6Y0C - chains A and B of the 4 polymer chains in the assembly; structure by electron microscopy, 3.20 A resolution.

# Chain A
Protein: Polymerase acidic protein
Source organism: Influenza C virus (C/Johannesburg/1/66)
Notes: EC 3.1.-.-
Reference sequence: Q9IMP5 (PA_INCJH); residues 1-709 here = UniProt positions 1-709
Sequence (709 residues; numbered 1 to 709; the number before each row is that of its first residue):
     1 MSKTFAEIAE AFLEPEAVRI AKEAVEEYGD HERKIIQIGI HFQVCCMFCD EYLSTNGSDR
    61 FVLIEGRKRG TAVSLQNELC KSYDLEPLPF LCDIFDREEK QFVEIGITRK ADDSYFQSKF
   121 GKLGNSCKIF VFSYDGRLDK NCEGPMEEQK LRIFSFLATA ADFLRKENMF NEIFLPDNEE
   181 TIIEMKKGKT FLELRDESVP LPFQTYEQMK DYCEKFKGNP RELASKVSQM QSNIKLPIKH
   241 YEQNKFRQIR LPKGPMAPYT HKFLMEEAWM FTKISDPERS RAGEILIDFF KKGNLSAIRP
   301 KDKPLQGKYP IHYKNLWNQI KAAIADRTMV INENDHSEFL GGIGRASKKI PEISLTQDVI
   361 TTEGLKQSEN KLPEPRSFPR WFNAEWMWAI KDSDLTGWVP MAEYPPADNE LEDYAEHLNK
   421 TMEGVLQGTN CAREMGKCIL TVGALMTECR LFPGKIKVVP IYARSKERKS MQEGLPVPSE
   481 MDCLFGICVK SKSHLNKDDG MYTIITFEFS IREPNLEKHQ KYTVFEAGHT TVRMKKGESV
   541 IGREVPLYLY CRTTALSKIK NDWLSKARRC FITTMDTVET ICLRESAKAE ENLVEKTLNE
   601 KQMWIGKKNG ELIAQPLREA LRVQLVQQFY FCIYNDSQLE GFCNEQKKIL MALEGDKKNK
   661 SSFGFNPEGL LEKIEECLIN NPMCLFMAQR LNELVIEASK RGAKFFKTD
Unresolved in the structure: 1, 470-477, 533-542, 708-709
Curated features (UniProtKB/Swiss-Prot):
  - motif: Arg-109 to Gly-124 (Nuclear localization signal 1 (NLS1)), Lys-166 to Ser-228 (Nuclear localization signal 2 (NLS2))
  - binding site (Mn(2+)): His-41, Glu-65, Asp-93, Glu-104, Ile-105

# Chain B
Protein: RNA-directed RNA polymerase catalytic subunit
Source organism: Influenza C virus (C/Johannesburg/1/66)
Notes: EC 2.7.7.48
Reference sequence: Q9IMP4 (RDRP_INCJH); residues 1-754 here = UniProt positions 1-754
Sequence (754 residues; row label = number of the first residue in the row):
     1 MEINPYLMFL NNDVTSLIST TYPYTGPPPM SHGSSTKYTL ETIKRTYDYS RTSVEKTSKV
    61 FNIPRRKFCN CLEDKDELVK PTGNVDISSL LGLAEMMEKR MGEGFFKHCV MEAETEILKM
   121 HFSRLTEGRQ TYDWTSERNM PAATALQLTV DAIKETEGPF KGTTMLEYCN KMIEMLDWKE
   181 IKFKKVKTVV RREKDKRSGK EIKTKVPVMG IDSIKHDEFL IRALTINTMA KDGERGKLQR
   241 RAIATPGMIV RPFSKIVETV AQKICEKLKE SGLPVGGNEK KAKLKTTVTS LNARMNSDQF
   301 AVNITGDNSK WNECQQPEAY LALLAYITKD SSDLMKDLCS VAPVLFCNKF VKLGQGIRLS
   361 NKRKTKEVII KAEKMGKYKN LMREEYKNLF EPLEKYIQKD VCFLPGGMLM GMFNMLSTVL
   421 GVSTLCYMDE ELKAKGCFWT GLQSSDDFVL FAVASNWSNI HWTIRRFNAV CKLIGINMSL
   481 EKSYGSLPEL FEFTSMFFDG EFVSNLAMEL PAFTTAGVNE GVDFTAAMSI IKTNMINNSL
   541 SPSTALMALR ICLQEFRATY RVHPWDSRVK GGRMKIINEF IKTIENKDGL LIADGGKLMN
   601 NISTLHIPEE VLKFEKMDEQ YRNRVFNPKN PFTNFDKTID IFRAHGPIRV EENEAVVSTH
   661 SFRTRANRTL LNTDMRAMMA EEKRYQMVCD MFKSVFESAD INPPIGAMSI GEAIEEKLLE
   721 RAKMKRDIGA IEDSEYEEIK DIIRDAKKAR LESR
Unresolved in the structure: 30-34, 187-210, 232-241, 634-652, 665-674
Curated features (UniProtKB/Swiss-Prot):
  - region: Arg-251 to Glu-258 (Promoter-binding site)
  - motif (Nuclear localization signal): Val-189 to Arg-197, Lys-205 to Glu-218

# Interface between chain A and chain B
Contacting residue pairs (239):
  Lys-3(A) with Glu-112(B); Thr-115(B), hydrogen bond (backbone-side chain); Glu-116(B); Lys-263(B)
  Thr-4(A) with Thr-115(B)
  Phe-5(A) with Thr-115(B)
  His-31(A) with Glu-114(B), salt bridge; Ser-332(B)
  Glu-32(A) with Met-111(B)
  Arg-165(A) with Ile-705(B)
  Glu-167(A) with Lys-119(B)
  Asn-168(A) with Lys-119(B); His-121(B); Thr-163(B); Thr-164(B)
  Met-169(A) with Lys-119(B)
  Asn-171(A) with Thr-163(B)
  Phe-174(A) with Leu-118(B), hydrophobic
  Glu-184(A) with Asn-170(B); Leu-334(B)
  Met-185(A) with Asn-170(B); Leu-334(B); Asp-337(B); Leu-338(B), hydrophobic; Val-341(B), hydrophobic
  Lys-186(A) with Asn-170(B), hydrogen bond (backbone-side chain); Ile-173(B); Glu-174(B)
  Lys-187(A) with Asp-337(B), salt bridge
  Gly-188(A) with Ile-173(B); Asp-177(B)
  Thr-190(A) with His-216(B)
  Phe-191(A) with Val-341(B), hydrophobic; Val-344(B), hydrophobic
  Glu-193(A) with Val-60(B)
  Leu-194(A) with Val-60(B), hydrophobic; Phe-61(B), hydrophobic; Asn-348(B)
  Arg-195(A) with Ser-340(B), hydrogen bond; Val-344(B)
  Glu-197(A) with Ser-58(B), hydrogen bond; Lys-59(B); Val-60(B); Arg-65(B), hydrogen bond (backbone-side chain); Lys-67(B), hydrogen bond (backbone-side chain)
  Ser-198(A) with Lys-67(B), hydrogen bond (backbone-side chain)
  Val-199(A) with Lys-67(B), hydrogen bond (backbone-side chain)
  Leu-201(A) with Lys-56(B); Cys-71(B), hydrophobic
  Tyr-206(A) with Leu-321(B), hydrophobic; Ser-340(B)
  Met-209(A) with Leu-321(B), hydrophobic
  Cys-213(A) with Tyr-326(B)
  Glu-214(A) with Lys-329(B); Lys-336(B), salt bridge
  Phe-216(A) with Ser-88(B); Leu-91(B), hydrophobic; Gly-92(B); Glu-95(B)
  Lys-217(A) with Glu-95(B)
  Gly-218(A) with Glu-95(B), hydrogen bond (backbone-side chain)
  Arg-221(A) with Glu-430(B), salt bridge
  Glu-222(A) with Ser-88(B)
  Leu-223(A) with Ser-89(B)
  Ala-224(A) with Arg-466(B)
  Lys-226(A) with Ser-89(B)
  Val-227(A) with Arg-466(B); Ala-469(B); Leu-473(B), hydrophobic
  Gln-229(A) with Lys-75(B)
  Met-230(A) with Leu-78(B), hydrophobic
  Gln-231(A) with Trp-462(B), hydrogen bond (side chain-backbone); Arg-465(B); Arg-466(B); Ala-469(B)
  Asn-233(A) with Leu-78(B)
  Ile-234(A) with Leu-78(B), hydrophobic; Asn-468(B)
  Leu-236(A) with Arg-465(B), hydrogen bond (backbone-side chain)
  Ile-238(A) with His-461(B)
  His-240(A) with Trp-457(B); His-461(B)
  Pro-277(A) with Arg-568(B); Lys-570(B)
  Glu-278(A) with Lys-570(B)
  Ser-347(A) with Lys-364(B); Thr-365(B); Lys-366(B); Glu-367(B), hydrogen bond
  Lys-348(A) with Thr-365(B); Lys-366(B); Glu-367(B)
  Lys-349(A) with Arg-358(B); Glu-367(B), salt bridge
  Ile-350(A) with Glu-367(B), hydrogen bond (backbone-backbone); Val-368(B), hydrophobic
  Leu-355(A) with Tyr-378(B)
  Glu-363(A) with Lys-366(B)
  Gly-364(A) with Asn-361(B)
  Leu-365(A) with Leu-381(B)
  Lys-366(A) with Ser-360(B), hydrogen bond (backbone-backbone); Leu-381(B)
  Gln-367(A) with Ile-357(B); Leu-381(B); Met-382(B); Arg-383(B), hydrogen bond (side chain-backbone); Tyr-386(B)
  Ser-368(A) with Arg-358(B), hydrogen bond (side chain-backbone); Ser-360(B)
  Glu-369(A) with Arg-383(B)
  Asn-370(A) with Arg-383(B)
  Asn-383(A) with Met-1(B), hydrogen bond (side chain-backbone); Glu-2(B), hydrogen bond; Ile-3(B), hydrogen bond (side chain-backbone)
  Met-387(A) with Met-1(B)
  Met-401(A) with Arg-550(B), hydrogen bond; Ile-551(B), hydrophobic; Gln-554(B)
  Ala-402(A) with Arg-550(B), hydrogen bond (backbone-side chain)
  Glu-403(A) with Arg-550(B); Leu-553(B); Arg-557(B), salt bridge; Lys-597(B); Leu-598(B), hydrogen bond (side chain-backbone)
  Tyr-404(A) with Arg-550(B), hydrogen bond
  Pro-405(A) with Leu-598(B); Asn-600(B); Asn-601(B)
  Pro-406(A) with Leu-598(B); Met-599(B), hydrophobic; Asn-601(B), hydrogen bond (backbone-side chain)
  Leu-411(A) with Pro-542(B), hydrophobic
  Glu-412(A) with Asn-601(B), hydrogen bond; Ile-602(B), hydrogen bond (side chain-backbone); Ser-603(B)
  Ala-415(A) with Ser-543(B), hydrogen bond (backbone-side chain)
  Leu-418(A) with Ser-543(B)
  Asn-419(A) with Met-547(B); Arg-550(B)
  Glu-423(A) with Met-547(B)
  Trp-563(A) with Thr-25(B); Gly-26(B); Pro-27(B)
  Ser-565(A) with Glu-555(B)
  Lys-566(A) with Thr-514(B); Glu-555(B)
  Arg-568(A) with Ile-551(B); Gln-554(B)
  Arg-569(A) with Leu-510(B); Pro-511(B)
  Cys-570(A) with Thr-25(B)
  Phe-571(A) with Met-547(B), hydrophobic
  Ile-572(A) with Thr-544(B)
  Asp-576(A) with Leu-506(B); Leu-540(B); Ser-541(B); Thr-544(B), hydrogen bond
  Thr-577(A) with Thr-20(B)
  Glu-579(A) with Ser-541(B); Pro-542(B); Ser-543(B), hydrogen bond (side chain-backbone); Thr-544(B)
  Ile-581(A) with Leu-17(B), hydrophobic
  Arg-584(A) with Glu-501(B)
  Lys-601(A) with Asn-12(B)
  Met-603(A) with Met-8(B), hydrophobic
  Trp-604(A) with Leu-7(B), hydrophobic; Asn-11(B)
  Ile-605(A) with Met-1(B), hydrophobic; Ile-3(B); Asn-4(B), hydrogen bond (backbone-backbone); Leu-7(B)
  Gly-606(A) with Glu-2(B); Asn-4(B); Leu-7(B)
  Lys-607(A) with Met-1(B); Glu-2(B), hydrogen bond (backbone-backbone)
  Leu-612(A) with Leu-7(B), hydrophobic
  Ile-613(A) with Met-1(B), hydrophobic
  Gln-624(A) with Met-8(B); Thr-20(B)
  Gln-628(A) with Thr-20(B); Thr-25(B)
  Phe-631(A) with Thr-20(B); Thr-21(B); Pro-23(B), hydrophobic
  Cys-632(A) with Thr-25(B), hydrogen bond (side chain-backbone); Pro-27(B)
  Asn-635(A) with Pro-23(B), hydrogen bond (side chain-backbone); Gly-26(B); Pro-27(B)
  Glu-640(A) with Pro-23(B); Tyr-24(B)
  Phe-642(A) with Tyr-6(B)
  Cys-643(A) with Thr-21(B); Pro-23(B)
  Gln-646(A) with Tyr-6(B), hydrogen bond; Thr-21(B)
  Lys-647(A) with Thr-21(B); Tyr-22(B); Phe-497(B)
  Lys-648(A) with Lys-482(B); Tyr-484(B)
  Met-651(A) with Tyr-484(B); Leu-490(B), hydrophobic; Phe-497(B), hydrophobic
  Glu-654(A) with Val-14(B); Leu-490(B)
  Lys-657(A) with Phe-9(B), hydrogen bond (side chain-backbone); Leu-10(B); Asn-12(B), hydrogen bond (side chain-backbone)
  Lys-660(A) with Pro-488(B)
  Ser-661(A) with Leu-487(B)
  Ser-662(A) with Gly-485(B); Ser-486(B)
  Phe-663(A) with Val-302(B), hydrophobic; Tyr-484(B); Gly-485(B), hydrogen bond (backbone-backbone); Ser-486(B)
  Phe-665(A) with Met-478(B), hydrophobic; Leu-480(B); Ser-483(B)
  Asn-666(A) with Leu-480(B), hydrogen bond (backbone-backbone); Glu-481(B), hydrogen bond
  Gly-669(A) with Glu-481(B)
  Leu-670(A) with Glu-481(B)
  Lys-673(A) with Glu-481(B), salt bridge
  Phe-686(A) with Ile-3(B)
  Met-687(A) with Pro-5(B), hydrophobic; Tyr-6(B)
  Arg-690(A) with Glu-2(B), salt bridge; Ile-3(B), hydrogen bond (side chain-backbone); Asn-4(B), hydrogen bond (backbone-side chain); Tyr-6(B)
  Leu-691(A) with Tyr-6(B), hydrophobic
  Leu-694(A) with Tyr-6(B); Leu-10(B), hydrophobic
  Ala-698(A) with Leu-10(B), hydrophobic
  Arg-701(A) with Leu-10(B)
Interface residues without a listed pair, chain A (163 interface residues in all): Ser-2, Ile-8, Asp-162, Lys-166, Ile-173, Ile-183, Lys-189, Pro-200, Pro-202, Phe-203, Ser-228, Lys-235, Pro-237, Tyr-241, Glu-352, Trp-386, Ala-407, Asp-408, Asn-409, Tyr-414, Glu-416, Thr-447, Ile-559, Thr-573, Met-575, Thr-580, Leu-583, Lys-608, Val-623, Gln-627, Leu-639, Glu-645, Leu-650, Leu-653, Lys-658, Glu-693, Glu-697
Interface residues without a listed pair, chain B (166 interface residues in all): Asp-13, Thr-15, Ser-16, Ile-18, Ser-19, Pro-28, Val-54, Cys-69, Asn-70, Leu-72, Val-79, Asp-86, Ile-87, Met-96, Met-120, Leu-166, Glu-167, Leu-176, Leu-220, Asn-303, Ile-304, Glu-318, Ala-322, Ala-325, Asp-333, Cys-347, Leu-359, Ile-369, Tyr-427, Ile-464, Lys-472, Phe-513, Thr-515, Leu-546, Ala-548, Arg-561, Gly-706, Ala-707

# In short
The interface between chain A and chain B involves 163 residues on one side and 166 on the other; the contacts
include 41 hydrogen bonds and 8 salt bridges. Polar pairs include His-31(A)/Glu-114(B), Lys-187(A)/Asp-337(B)
and Glu-214(A)/Lys-336(B). UniProt lists 5 Mn2+-binding residues on chain A.
Chain A is Polymerase acidic protein and chain B is RNA-directed RNA polymerase catalytic subunit, both from
Influenza C virus (C/Johannesburg/1/66); the structure, Influenza C virus polymerase in complex with human
ANP32A - Subclass 2, was determined by electron microscopy (same publication as 6XZD, 6XZG, 6XZP, 6XZQ and
6XZR).
